PDB entry 8Y2K | X-ray diffraction, 2.87 A resolution | chains A and B

[Chain A]
Molecule: QX006N-Fab-LC
From: Homo sapiens
Notes: antibody fragment or engineered binder
Chain sequence (216 residues; row label = number of the first residue in the row):
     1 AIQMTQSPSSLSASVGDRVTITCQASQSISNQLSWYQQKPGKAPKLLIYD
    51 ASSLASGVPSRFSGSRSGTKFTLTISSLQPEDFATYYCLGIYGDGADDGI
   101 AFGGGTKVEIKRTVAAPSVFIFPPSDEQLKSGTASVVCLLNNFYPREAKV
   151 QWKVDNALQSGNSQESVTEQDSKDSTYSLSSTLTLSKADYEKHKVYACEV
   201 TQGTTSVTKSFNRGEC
Disulfides: Cys-23/Cys-88, Cys-138/Cys-198

[Chain B]
Molecule: QX006N-Fab-HC
From: Homo sapiens
Notes: antibody fragment or engineered binder
Chain sequence (230 residues; numbered 1 to 230; the number before each row is that of its first residue):
     1 EVQLVESGGGLVQPGGSLRLSCAASGFSLSSYYMTWVRQAPGKGLEWVSV
    51 INVYGGTYYASWAKGRFTISRDNSKNTLYLQMNSLRAEDTAVYYCAREDV
   101 AVYMAIDLWGQGTLVTVSSASTKGPSVFPLAPSSKSTSGGTAALGCLVKD
   151 YFPEPVTVSWNSGALTSGVHTFPAVLQSSGLYSLSSVVTVPSSSLGTQTY
   201 ICNVNHKPSNTKVDKKVEPKSCGGHHHHHH
Not modelled in the structure: 224-230
Disulfides: Cys-22/Cys-95, Cys-146/Cys-202

[Chain A / chain B interface]
Pairs across the interface (56):
  Ser-34(A) with Ala-105(B)
  Tyr-36(A) with Ala-105(B); Ile-106(B), hydrogen bond (side chain-backbone)
  Gln-38(A) with Gln-39(B), hydrogen bond; Tyr-94(B), hydrogen bond
  Lys-42(A) with Tyr-94(B)
  Ala-43(A) with Tyr-94(B), hydrophobic; Trp-109(B), hydrophobic; Gly-110(B)
  Pro-44(A) with Leu-45(B), hydrophobic; Trp-109(B), hydrogen bond (backbone-side chain)
  Leu-46(A) with Ile-106(B)
  Tyr-49(A) with Tyr-103(B), hydrophobic
  Asp-50(A) with Val-102(B)
  Tyr-87(A) with Gln-39(B), hydrogen bond; Lys-43(B); Gly-44(B)
  Ile-91(A) with Glu-98(B)
  Asp-98(A) with Ser-61(B)
  Ile-100(A) with Trp-47(B)
  Phe-102(A) with Leu-45(B)
  Phe-120(A) with Ser-138(B); Ala-143(B), hydrophobic
  Phe-122(A) with Leu-130(B), hydrophobic; Ala-131(B); Ala-143(B); Leu-144(B), hydrophobic
  Ser-125(A) with Phe-128(B); Pro-129(B); Lys-220(B)
  Asp-126(A) with Lys-220(B), salt bridge
  Glu-127(A) with Phe-128(B); Lys-215(B), salt bridge
  Gln-128(A) with Phe-128(B)
  Ser-135(A) with Leu-147(B); Lys-149(B)
  Val-137(A) with Leu-130(B), hydrophobic
  Leu-139(A) with Phe-172(B), hydrophobic; Val-187(B), hydrophobic
  Asn-141(A) with His-170(B), hydrogen bond; Thr-189(B)
  Gln-164(A) with Val-175(B); Leu-176(B), hydrogen bond (side chain-backbone); Gln-177(B)
  Glu-165(A) with Val-175(B)
  Ser-166(A) with Phe-172(B); Pro-173(B), hydrogen bond (side chain-backbone); Val-175(B)
  Val-167(A) with Pro-173(B)
  Thr-168(A) with Phe-172(B)
  Ser-178(A) with His-170(B), hydrogen bond; Phe-172(B)
  Leu-179(A) with Phe-172(B)
  Ser-180(A) with Phe-172(B)
  Cys-216(A) with Ser-221(B); Cys-222(B), disulfide
Other interface residues (no listed pair), chain A (39 interface residues in all): Gln-32, Ser-56, Leu-89, Asp-94, Asn-142, Asp-171
Other interface residues (no listed pair), chain B (43 interface residues in all): Val-37, Glu-46, Val-50, Tyr-58, Ala-60, Met-104, Val-127, Thr-137
Cross-chain cystine bridges: Cys-216(A)/Cys-222(B)

[Summary]
39 residues of chain A and 43 residues of chain B are in contact; the contacts include 1 disulfide bond, 9
hydrogen bonds and 2 salt bridges. Polar contacts include Asp-126(A)/Lys-220(B), Glu-127(A)/Lys-215(B) and
Tyr-36(A)/Ile-106(B).
Chain A is QX006N-Fab-LC and chain B is QX006N-Fab-HC, both from Homo sapiens; the structure, The crystal
structure of QX006N-Fab, was determined by X-ray diffraction (same publication as 8Y31).
